5CYS - chains A and D of the 3 polymer chains in the assembly; structure by X-ray diffraction, 2.45 A resolution.

== Chain A ==
Molecule: G/T mismatch-specific thymine DNA glycosylase
From: Homo sapiens
Notes: EC 3.2.2.29; fragment: Core domain
UniProt: Q13569 (TDG_HUMAN); residues 111-308 here = UniProt positions 111-308
Sequence (204 residues; numbered 105 to 308; the number before each row is that of its first residue):
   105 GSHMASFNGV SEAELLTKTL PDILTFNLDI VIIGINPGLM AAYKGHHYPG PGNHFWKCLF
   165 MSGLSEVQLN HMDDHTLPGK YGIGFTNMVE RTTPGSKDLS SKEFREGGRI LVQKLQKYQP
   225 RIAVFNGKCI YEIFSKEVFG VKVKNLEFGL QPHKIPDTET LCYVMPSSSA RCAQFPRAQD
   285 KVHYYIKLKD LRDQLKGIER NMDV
Unresolved in the structure: 105-108, 306-308
Differences from the reference sequence: expression tag (105-110)
UniProt features mapped onto this chain:
  - cross-link: Lys248 (Glycyl lysine isopeptide (Lys-Gly) (interchain with G-Cter in SUMO2))
  - mutagenesis: Asn140 (N140A: Loss of DNA glycosylase activity but still able to bind DNA), Ala145 (A145G: Increased DNA glycosylase activity on G/T mispairs), His151 (H151A/Q: Increased DNA glycosylase activity on G/T mispairs), Asn191 (N191A: Reduced DNA glycosylase activity on G/T and G/U mispairs), Thr197 (T197A: Reduced DNA glycosylase activity on G/T mispairs), Arg281 (R281A: Restores the DNA-binding ability of the sumoylated form)

== Chain D ==
Molecule: 28-nt DNA strand
Sequence (28 nucleotides; row label = number of the first residue in the row):
     1 AGCTGTCCAT CGCTCAXGTA CAGAGCTG
Modified / non-standard residues: ORP (2-deoxy-5-phosphono-ribose) at position 17

== How chain A and chain D interact ==
Residue-residue contacts - 30 pairs, chain A then chain D:
  Ile139(A) with ORP_17(D), base contact; DG18(D), sugar contact
  Asn140(A) with ORP_17(D), base contact
  Pro141(A) with ORP_17(D), base contact
  Gly142(A) with ORP_17(D), base contact
  Asn157(A) with ORP_17(D), base contact
  Thr197(A) with ORP_17(D), base contact
  Gly199(A) with ORP_17(D), base contact
  Ser200(A) with ORP_17(D), base contact; DG18(D), hydrogen bond to the phosphate
  Gly231(A) with DT19(D), phosphate contact
  Lys232(A) with DT19(D), hydrogen bond to the phosphate; DA20(D), salt bridge to the phosphate
  Cys233(A) with DT19(D), hydrogen bond to the phosphate
  Phe252(A) with DA20(D), phosphate contact
  Pro270(A) with DT19(D), phosphate contact
  Ser271(A) with DG18(D), phosphate contact; DT19(D), hydrogen bond to the phosphate
  Ser273(A) with DA16(D), sugar contact; ORP_17(D), base contact; DG18(D), hydrogen bond to the phosphate
  Ala274(A) with DA16(D), base contact
  Arg275(A) with DA16(D), salt bridge to the phosphate; DG18(D), salt bridge to the phosphate
  Cys276(A) with DG18(D), base contact; DT19(D), sugar contact
  Ala277(A) with DG18(D), base contact
  Gln278(A) with DG18(D), hydrogen bond to the base; DT19(D), hydrogen bond to the base; DA20(D), hydrogen bond to the sugar
Other interface residues (no listed pair), chain A (24 interface residues in all): Gly154, Pro198, Met269, Phe279

== Overview ==
The interface between chain A and chain D involves 24 residues on one side and 5 on the other; the contacts
include 8 hydrogen bonds and 3 salt bridges. Polar pairs include Gln278(A)-DG18(D), Gln278(A)-DT19(D) and
Gln278(A)-DA20(D). UniProt lists 6 mutagenesis sites on chain A.
Here chain A is G/T mismatch-specific thymine DNA glycosylase (Homo sapiens) and chain D is a 28-nt DNA
strand. Entry 5CYS (Structure of the enzyme-product complex resulting from TDG action on a GcaC mismatch) was
determined by X-ray diffraction.
